Entry 1TYL (X-ray diffraction, 1.90 A resolution); this record covers chains A and B.

Chain A:
Protein: Insulin
Source organism: Homo sapiens
UniProtKB: P01308 (INS_HUMAN); residues 1-21 here correspond to UniProt positions 90-110 (UniProt number = residue number + 89)
Chain sequence (21 residues; row label = number of the first residue in the row):
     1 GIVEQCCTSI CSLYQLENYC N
Cystine bridges: Cys-6/Cys-11

Chain B:
Protein: Insulin
Source organism: Homo sapiens
UniProtKB: P01308 (INS_HUMAN); residues 1-30 here correspond to UniProt positions 25-54 (UniProt number = residue number + 24)
Chain sequence (30 residues; each row starts with the number of its first residue):
     1 FVNQHLCGSH LVEALYLVCG ERGFFYTPKT
Bound ions: Zn2+ near His-10 (its only coordinating residue here)

Chain A / chain B interface:
Contacting residue pairs (32; chain A residue first):
  Ile-2(A) / Leu-15(B)  hydrophobic
  Ile-2(A) / Tyr-26(B)  hydrophobic
  Val-3(A) / Pro-28(B)  hydrophobic
  Glu-4(A) / Thr-30(B)
  Cys-6(A) / His-5(B)
  Cys-6(A) / Leu-6(B)  hydrogen bond (backbone-backbone)
  Cys-7(A) / His-5(B)  hydrogen bond (backbone-side chain)
  Cys-7(A) / Leu-6(B)
  Cys-7(A) / Cys-7(B)  disulfide
  Thr-8(A) / His-5(B)  hydrogen bond (backbone-side chain)
  Ser-9(A) / His-5(B)
  Ile-10(A) / Asn-3(B)
  Ile-10(A) / Gln-4(B)
  Ile-10(A) / His-5(B)
  Leu-13(A) / Val-18(B)  hydrophobic
  Leu-16(A) / Phe-1(B)  hydrophobic
  Leu-16(A) / Leu-15(B)
  Leu-16(A) / Val-18(B)  hydrophobic
  Glu-17(A) / Val-18(B)
  Glu-17(A) / Arg-22(B)  salt bridge
  Asn-18(A) / Phe-25(B)
  Tyr-19(A) / Leu-15(B)  hydrophobic
  Tyr-19(A) / Phe-24(B)
  Tyr-19(A) / Phe-25(B)  hydrogen bond (backbone-backbone)
  Cys-20(A) / Cys-19(B)  disulfide
  Cys-20(A) / Arg-22(B)
  Cys-20(A) / Gly-23(B)
  Cys-20(A) / Phe-25(B)
  Asn-21(A) / Arg-22(B)  hydrogen bond (side chain-backbone)
  Asn-21(A) / Gly-23(B)  hydrogen bond (backbone-backbone)
  Asn-21(A) / Phe-24(B)
  Asn-21(A) / Phe-25(B)
Other interface residues (no listed pair), chain B (19 interface residues in all): Leu-11, Ala-14, Thr-27
Cross-chain cystine bridges: Cys-7(A)/Cys-7(B), Cys-20(A)/Cys-19(B)

Summary:
15 residues of chain A face 19 of chain B across their interface, with 2 disulfide bonds, 6 hydrogen bonds and
1 salt bridge. Among the polar pairs are Glu-17(A)/Arg-22(B), Cys-7(A)/His-5(B) and Thr-8(A)/His-5(B).
Here chain A is Insulin and chain B is Insulin, both from Homo sapiens. Entry 1TYL (The structure of a complex
of hexameric insulin and 4'-hydroxyacetanilide) was determined by X-ray diffraction (same publication as
1TYM).
